PDB entry 3MQ9 | X-ray diffraction, 2.80 A resolution | chains A and C of the 4 polymer chains in the assembly

# Chain A (and C)
Molecule: Bone marrow stromal antigen 2 fused to Maltose-binding periplasmic protein
Source organism: Escherichia coli
Notes: fragment: MBP residues 27-395 fused to BST-2 residues 66-139; chain C of this document is another copy of the same molecule, construct and numbering; everything in this record applies to it too
Reference sequence: chimeric construct of P0AEX9, Q10589: residues 1-369 from P0AEX9 (MALE_ECOLI) positions 27-395 (UniProt number = residue number + 26); residues 384-457 from Q10589 positions 66-139 (UniProt number = residue number - 318)
Amino-acid sequence (471 residues; row label = number of the first residue in the row; numbers below 1 keep their minus sign (Met-13 is residue -13)):
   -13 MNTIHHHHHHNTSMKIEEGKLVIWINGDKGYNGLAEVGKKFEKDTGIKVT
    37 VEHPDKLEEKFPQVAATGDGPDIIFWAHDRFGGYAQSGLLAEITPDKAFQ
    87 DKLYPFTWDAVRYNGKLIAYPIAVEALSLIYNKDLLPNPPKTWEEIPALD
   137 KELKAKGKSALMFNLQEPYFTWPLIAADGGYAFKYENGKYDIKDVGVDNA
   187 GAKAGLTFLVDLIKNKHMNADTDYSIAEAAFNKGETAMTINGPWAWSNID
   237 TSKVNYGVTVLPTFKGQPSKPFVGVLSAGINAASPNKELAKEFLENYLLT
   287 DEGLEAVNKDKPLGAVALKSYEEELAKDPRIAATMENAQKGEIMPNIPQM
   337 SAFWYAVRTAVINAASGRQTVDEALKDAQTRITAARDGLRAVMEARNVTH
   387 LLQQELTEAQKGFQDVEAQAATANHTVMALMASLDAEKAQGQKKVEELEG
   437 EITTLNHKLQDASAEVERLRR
Not modelled in the structure: -13 to 3
Construct notes: expression tag (370-383); engineered mutation Ala409 (Cys91 in Q10589)
Modified residues: Mse379 (selenomethionine; parent Met); Mse414 (selenomethionine; parent Met); Mse417 (selenomethionine; parent Met)

# How chain A and chain C interact
Pairs across the interface (47; chain A residue first):
  Glu153(A) - Thr412(C)  hydrogen bond
  Lys175(A) - Glu4(C)  salt bridge
  Asp177(A) - Lys34(C)  salt bridge
  Ser211(A) - Ser419(C)  hydrogen bond
  Tyr341(A) - Val402(C)  hydrophobic
  Tyr341(A) - Gln405(C)
  Tyr341(A) - Ala406(C)  hydrophobic
  Ala342(A) - Gln405(C)
  Arg344(A) - Ala409(C)
  Thr345(A) - Gln405(C)
  Thr345(A) - Thr408(C)
  Arg367(A) - Asp401(C)  salt bridge
  Arg367(A) - Ala404(C)
  Arg367(A) - Gln405(C)
  Ala370(A) - Asp401(C)
  Ala371(A) - Val402(C)
  Asp373(A) - Glu394(C)
  Gly374(A) - Ala395(C)
  Arg376(A) - Asp55(C)
  Ala377(A) - Glu391(C)
  Ala377(A) - Glu394(C)
  Ala377(A) - Ala395(C)
  Glu380(A) - Lys46(C)
  Glu380(A) - Gln49(C)
  Glu380(A) - Val50(C)
  Glu380(A) - Glu391(C)
  Ala381(A) - Leu388(C)  hydrophobic
  Asn383(A) - Gln49(C)  hydrogen bond (side chain-backbone)
  Asn383(A) - Thr53(C)
  Val384(A) - Gln49(C)
  Val384(A) - Val384(C)  hydrophobic
  Val384(A) - Leu387(C)  hydrophobic
  Val384(A) - Leu388(C)  hydrophobic
  Leu387(A) - Gln49(C)
  Leu387(A) - Val384(C)  hydrophobic
  Leu388(A) - Val384(C)  hydrophobic
  Leu388(A) - Thr385(C)
  Glu391(A) - Ala377(C)
  Glu391(A) - Glu380(C)
  Glu391(A) - Ala381(C)  hydrogen bond (side chain-backbone)
  Glu394(A) - Gly374(C)
  Glu394(A) - Ala377(C)
  Ala395(A) - Gly374(C)
  Ala395(A) - Val378(C)  hydrophobic
  Gly398(A) - Gly374(C)
  Val402(A) - Ala371(C)  hydrophobic
  Gln405(A) - Ala370(C)
Also at the interface, not in a pair above, chain A (34 interface residues in all): Gln152, Asp209, Tyr210, Ala338, Ile348, Val378, Thr385
Also at the interface, not in a pair above, chain C (35 interface residues in all): Ala52, Asp373, Gly398, Ala415, Leu416

# Overview
The interface between chain A and chain C involves 34 residues on one side and 35 on the other, with 4
hydrogen bonds and 3 salt bridges. Polar pairs include Lys175(A)-Glu4(C), Asp177(A)-Lys34(C) and
Arg367(A)-Asp401(C).
Chain A and chain C are both Bone marrow stromal antigen 2 fused to Maltose-binding periplasmic protein
(Escherichia coli); the structure, Crystal Structure of Ectodomain Mutant of BST-2/Tetherin/CD317 Fused to
MBP, was determined by X-ray diffraction together with 3MQ7, 3MQB and 3MQC from the same study.
